Entry 4I98 (X-ray diffraction, 2.80 A resolution); this record covers chains A and C of the 3 polymer chains in the assembly.

Chain A:
Protein: Segregation and condensation protein A
Source organism: Streptococcus pneumoniae
UniProtKB: C1CMI6 (SCPA_STRZP); numbering as in UniProt (aligned over 1-160)
Chain sequence (160 residues; each row starts with the number of its first residue):
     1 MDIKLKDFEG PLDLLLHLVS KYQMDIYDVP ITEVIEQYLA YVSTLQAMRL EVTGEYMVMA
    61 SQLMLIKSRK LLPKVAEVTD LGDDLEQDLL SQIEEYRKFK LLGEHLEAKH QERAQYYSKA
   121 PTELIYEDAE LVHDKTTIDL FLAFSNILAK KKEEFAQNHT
Not modelled in the structure: 1-5, 76-78, 156-160
Modified / non-standard residues: Mse1 (selenomethionine); Mse24, Mse48, Mse57, Mse59, Mse64 (selenomethionine; parent Met)

Chain C:
Protein: Segregation and condensation protein B
Source organism: Streptococcus pneumoniae
UniProtKB: C1CMI5 (SCPB_STRZP); numbering as in UniProt (aligned over 1-183)
Chain sequence (183 residues; row label = number of the first residue in the row):
     1 MSTLAKIEAL LFVAGEDGIR VRQLAELLSL PPTGIQQSLG KLAQKYEKDP DSSLALIETS
    61 GAYRLVTKPQ FAEILKEYSK APINQSLSRA ALETLSIIAY KQPITRIEID AIRGVNSSGA
   121 LAKLQAFDLI KEDGKKEVLG RPNLYVTTDY FLDYMGINHL EELPVIDELE IQAQESQLFG
   181 ERI
Not modelled in the structure: 1, 168-183
Modified / non-standard residues: Mse1 (selenomethionine); Mse155 (selenomethionine; parent Met)

Chain A / chain C interface:
Pairs across the interface (77; chain A residue first):
  Glu9(A) - Arg89(C)
  Gly10(A) - Val115(C)
  Pro11(A) - Gly114(C)
  Pro11(A) - Val115(C)
  Leu12(A) - Ile112(C)
  Leu12(A) - Gly114(C)
  Asp13(A) - Arg89(C)  salt bridge
  Glu55(A) - Gly114(C)
  Glu95(A) - Lys101(C)
  Glu95(A) - Ile112(C)
  Tyr96(A) - Arg89(C)  hydrogen bond
  Tyr96(A) - Glu93(C)  hydrogen bond
  Tyr96(A) - Arg113(C)
  Lys98(A) - Ile166(C)
  Phe99(A) - Glu93(C)
  Phe99(A) - Ser96(C)
  Phe99(A) - Ile97(C)  hydrophobic
  Phe99(A) - Tyr100(C)  hydrophobic
  Phe99(A) - Lys101(C)
  Lys100(A) - Arg89(C)
  Lys100(A) - Glu93(C)
  Leu102(A) - Ser96(C)
  Leu102(A) - Tyr100(C)
  Gly103(A) - Leu92(C)
  Gly103(A) - Ser96(C)
  Leu106(A) - Leu92(C)  hydrophobic
  Leu106(A) - Ser96(C)
  Leu106(A) - Mse155(C)
  Glu107(A) - Ser86(C)  hydrogen bond
  Glu107(A) - Leu92(C)
  Lys109(A) - Mse155(C)
  His110(A) - Ile83(C)
  His110(A) - Gln85(C)  hydrogen bond (side chain-backbone)
  His110(A) - Ser86(C)
  His110(A) - Tyr154(C)  hydrogen bond
  His110(A) - Mse155(C)
  Gln111(A) - Ser86(C)  hydrogen bond
  Arg113(A) - Ile83(C)
  Arg113(A) - Asp153(C)  salt bridge
  Arg113(A) - Tyr154(C)
  Arg113(A) - Gly156(C)
  Ala114(A) - Ile83(C)
  Ala114(A) - Asn84(C)  hydrogen bond (backbone-side chain)
  Gln115(A) - Pro69(C)
  Gln115(A) - Ala72(C)
  Tyr116(A) - Ile57(C)  hydrophobic
  Tyr116(A) - Val66(C)  hydrophobic
  Tyr116(A) - Thr67(C)
  Tyr116(A) - Pro69(C)
  Tyr116(A) - Asn84(C)  hydrogen bond (backbone-side chain)
  Tyr117(A) - Val66(C)
  Tyr117(A) - Thr67(C)  hydrogen bond (backbone-backbone)
  Tyr117(A) - Ala72(C)  hydrophobic
  Tyr117(A) - Leu75(C)  hydrophobic
  Tyr117(A) - Lys76(C)
  Tyr117(A) - Ser79(C)
  Tyr117(A) - Asn84(C)
  Ser118(A) - Gly15(C)
  Ser118(A) - Glu16(C)  hydrogen bond (side chain-backbone)
  Ser118(A) - Leu65(C)  hydrogen bond (side chain-backbone)
  Lys119(A) - Phe12(C)  hydrogen bond (side chain-backbone)
  Lys119(A) - Val13(C)
  Lys119(A) - Gly15(C)
  Lys119(A) - Glu16(C)  hydrogen bond (backbone-backbone)
  Ala120(A) - Glu16(C)
  Pro121(A) - Val13(C)
  Pro121(A) - Ala14(C)
  Pro121(A) - Glu16(C)
  Pro121(A) - Asp17(C)
  Thr122(A) - Phe12(C)
  Thr122(A) - Val13(C)  hydrogen bond (backbone-backbone)
  Leu124(A) - Val13(C)  hydrophobic
  Asn146(A) - Ala126(C)
  Ala149(A) - Ala126(C)  hydrophobic
  Lys150(A) - Ala126(C)
  Lys150(A) - Phe127(C)
  Glu153(A) - Lys123(C)  hydrogen bond (side chain-backbone)
Other interface residues (no listed pair), chain A (34 interface residues in all): His105
Other interface residues (no listed pair), chain C (50 interface residues in all): Thr59, Lys80, Pro82, Leu87, Ala90, Ala111, Gly119, Ala122, Gln125, Ile157, Glu162, Pro164

Overview:
The interface between chain A and chain C involves 34 residues on one side and 50 on the other; the contacts
include 15 hydrogen bonds and 2 salt bridges. Among the polar pairs are Asp13(A)-Arg89(C), Arg113(A)-Asp153(C)
and Tyr96(A)-Arg89(C).
Chain A is Segregation and condensation protein A and chain C is Segregation and condensation protein B, both
from Streptococcus pneumoniae; the structure, Crystal structure of the complex between ScpA(residues
1-160)-ScpB(residues 1-183), was determined by X-ray diffraction (same publication as 3ZGX and 4I99).
